5FIF - chains B and F of the 6 polymer chains in the assembly; structure by X-ray diffraction, 2.49 A resolution.

# Chain B (and F)
Molecule: Carboxylase
Source organism: Deinococcus radiodurans
Notes: chain F of this document is another copy of the same molecule, construct and numbering; everything in this record applies to it too
UniProtKB: Q9RYK2 (Q9RYK2_DEIRA); residues 1-536 here correspond to UniProt positions 556-1091 (UniProt number = residue number + 555)
Chain sequence (566 residues; numbered -29 to 536; the number before each row is that of its first residue; numbers below 1 keep their minus sign (Met-29 is residue -29)):
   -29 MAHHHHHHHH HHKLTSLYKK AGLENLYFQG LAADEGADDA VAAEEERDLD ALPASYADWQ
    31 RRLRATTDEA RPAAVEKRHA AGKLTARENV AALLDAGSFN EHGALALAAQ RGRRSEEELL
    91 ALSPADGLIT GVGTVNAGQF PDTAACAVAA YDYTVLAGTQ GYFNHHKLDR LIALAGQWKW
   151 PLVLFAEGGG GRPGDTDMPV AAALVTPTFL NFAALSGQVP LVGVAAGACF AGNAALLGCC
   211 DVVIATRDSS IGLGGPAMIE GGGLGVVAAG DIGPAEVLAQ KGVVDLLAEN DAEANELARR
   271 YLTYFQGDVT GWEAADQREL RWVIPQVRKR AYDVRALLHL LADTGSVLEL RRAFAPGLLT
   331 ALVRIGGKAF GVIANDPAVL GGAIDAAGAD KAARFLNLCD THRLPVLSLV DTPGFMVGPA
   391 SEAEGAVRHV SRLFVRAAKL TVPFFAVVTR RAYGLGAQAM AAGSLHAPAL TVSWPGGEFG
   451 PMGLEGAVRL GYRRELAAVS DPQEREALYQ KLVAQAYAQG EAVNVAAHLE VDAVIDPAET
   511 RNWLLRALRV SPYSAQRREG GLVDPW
Disordered / not traced: -29 to 17 (chain F: -29 to 17, 464-476)
Differences from the reference sequence: initiating methionine (-29); expression tag (-28 to 0)

# How chain B and chain F interact
Residue-residue contacts (7; chain B residue first):
  Asp167(B) - Asp167(F)
  Asp167(B) - Pro169(F)
  Met168(B) - Tyr132(F)
  Met168(B) - Met168(F)  hydrophobic
  Met168(B) - Pro169(F)
  Pro169(B) - Asp167(F)
  Pro169(B) - Met168(F)
Other interface residues (no listed pair), chain B (4 interface residues in all): Tyr132

# Summary
Chain B and chain F each contribute 4 residues to their interface.
Both chains are Carboxylase (Deinococcus radiodurans). Entry 5FIF (Carboxyltransferase domain of a
single-chain bacterial carboxylase) was determined by X-ray diffraction together with 5H80 from the same
study.
